PDB entry 8XI5 | electron microscopy, 3.40 A resolution | chains B and R of the 20 polymer chains in the assembly

[Chain B]
Molecule: Spike glycoprotein E2
Source organism: Eastern equine encephalitis virus
UniProtKB: Q4QXJ7 (POLS_EEEVF); residues 1-420 here correspond to UniProt positions 325-744 (UniProt number = residue number + 324)
Sequence (420 residues; numbered 1 to 420; the number before each row is that of its first residue):
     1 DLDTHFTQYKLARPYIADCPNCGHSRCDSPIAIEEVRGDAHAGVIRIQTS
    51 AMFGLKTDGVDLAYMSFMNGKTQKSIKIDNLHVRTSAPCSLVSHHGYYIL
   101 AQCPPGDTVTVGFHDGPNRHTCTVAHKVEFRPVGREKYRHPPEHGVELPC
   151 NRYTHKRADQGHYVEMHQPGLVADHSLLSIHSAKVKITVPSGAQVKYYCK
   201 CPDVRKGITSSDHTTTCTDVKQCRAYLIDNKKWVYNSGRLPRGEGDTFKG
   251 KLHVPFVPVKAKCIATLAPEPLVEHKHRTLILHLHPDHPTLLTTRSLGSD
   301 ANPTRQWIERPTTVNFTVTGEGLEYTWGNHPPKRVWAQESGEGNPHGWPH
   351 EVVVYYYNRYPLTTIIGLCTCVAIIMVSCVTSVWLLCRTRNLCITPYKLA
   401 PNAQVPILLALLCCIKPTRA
Differences from the reference sequence: conflict Lys206 (Glu530 in Q4QXJ7)
Disulfides: Cys19-Cys122, Cys22-Cys27, Cys89-Cys103, Cys150-Cys263, Cys199-Cys223, Cys201-Cys217, Cys393-Cys414
What the authors report for this chain:
  - mutagenesis - K156A: abolished binding to LA5-Fc
  - mutagenesis - K206A: decreased binding to LA3-5-Fc
  - mutagenesis - K206E (KD of 167.0 nM): decreased binding to LA1-8-Fc
  - mutagenesis - K206E: decreased binding to VLDLR
  - mutagenesis - K231A: decreased binding to LA1-2-Fc

[Chain R]
Molecule: Very low-density lipoprotein receptor
Source organism: Homo sapiens
UniProtKB: P98155 (VLDLR_HUMAN); numbering as in UniProt (aligned over 111-151)
Sequence (41 residues; row label = number of the first residue in the row):
   111 RTCRIHEISCGAHSTQCIPVSWRCDGENDCDSGEDEENCGN
Disulfides: Cys113-Cys127, Cys120-Cys140, Cys134-Cys149
Ion coordination: Ca2+: Trp132, Asp135, Glu137, Asp139, Asp145
What the authors report for this chain:
  - mutagenesis - W132A: decreased binding to RAP
  - mutagenesis - W132A (KD: 279.0 nM): increased binding to EEEV PE6 VLP

[Interface between chain B and chain R]
Pairs across the interface - 10 pairs, chain B then chain R:
  Tyr198(B) - Glu137(R)
  Tyr198(B) - Asn138(R)
  Asp203(B) - Gln126(R)  hydrogen bond
  Asp203(B) - Asp139(R)
  Val204(B) - Trp132(R)  hydrophobic
  Val204(B) - Asp139(R)
  Lys206(B) - Trp132(R)
  Lys206(B) - Asp135(R)  salt bridge
  Lys206(B) - Glu137(R)  salt bridge
  Lys206(B) - Asp139(R)  salt bridge
Interface residues without a listed pair, chain B (5 interface residues in all): Arg205
The authors on this interface:
  - residue pairs: Lys206(B)-Trp132(R)
  - hot spots on chain B (mutagenesis) - K206A: decreased binding to LA3-5-Fc
  - hot spots on chain B (mutagenesis) - K206E (KD of 167.0 nM): decreased binding to LA1-8-Fc
  - interface residues, chain R: Asp139(R)

[Overview]
Chain B and chain R form an interface of 5 and 6 residues respectively; the contacts include 1 hydrogen bond
and 3 salt bridges. Polar pairs include Lys206(B)-Asp135(R), Lys206(B)-Glu137(R) and Lys206(B)-Asp139(R). The
paper describes a contact between Lys206(B) and Trp132(R). From the paper: K156A of chain B abolishes binding
to LA5-Fc; the interface residue Asp139(R); 5 substitutions were tested in all.
Chain B is Spike glycoprotein E2 (Eastern equine encephalitis virus) and chain R is Very low-density
lipoprotein receptor (Homo sapiens); the structure, Structure of Eastern Equine Encephalitis VLP in complex
with the receptor VLDLR LA3-5, was determined by electron microscopy (same publication as 8YS4).
